6VOI - chains C and d of the 9 polymer chains in the assembly; structure by electron microscopy, 4.03 A resolution (low resolution: residue-level contacts below are approximate; hydrogen-bond / salt-bridge calls are withheld).

Chain C:
Molecule: ATP synthase subunit alpha, chloroplastic
Source organism: Spinacia oleracea
Notes: EC 7.1.2.2
Reference sequence: P06450 (ATPA_SPIOL); residue numbers follow UniProt; this construct covers 1-507
Chain sequence (507 residues; row label = number of the first residue in the row):
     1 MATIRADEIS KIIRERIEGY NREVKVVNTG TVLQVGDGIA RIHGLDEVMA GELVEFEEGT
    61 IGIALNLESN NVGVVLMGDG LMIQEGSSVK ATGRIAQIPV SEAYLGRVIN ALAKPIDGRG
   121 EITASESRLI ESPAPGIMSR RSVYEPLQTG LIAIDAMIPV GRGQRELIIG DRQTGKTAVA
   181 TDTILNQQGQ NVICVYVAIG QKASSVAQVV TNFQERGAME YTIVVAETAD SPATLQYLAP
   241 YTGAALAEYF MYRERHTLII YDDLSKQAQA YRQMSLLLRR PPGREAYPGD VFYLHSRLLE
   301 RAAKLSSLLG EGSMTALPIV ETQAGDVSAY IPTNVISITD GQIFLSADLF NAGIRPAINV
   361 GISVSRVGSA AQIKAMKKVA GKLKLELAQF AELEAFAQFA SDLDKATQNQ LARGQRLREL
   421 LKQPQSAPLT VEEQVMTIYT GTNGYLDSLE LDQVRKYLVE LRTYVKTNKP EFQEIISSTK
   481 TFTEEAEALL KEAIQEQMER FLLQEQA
Disordered / not traced: 1-4, 505-507
Swiss-Prot annotation at these positions:
  - binding site (ATP): Gly-170 to Thr-177
  - site: Ser-363 (Required for activity)
Small-molecule neighbours: ATP (adenosine-5'-triphosphate): Asp-171, Arg-172, Gln-173, Thr-174, Gly-175, Lys-176, Thr-177, Ala-178, Gln-201, Asp-262, Asp-263, Glu-321, Phe-350, Arg-355, Pro-356, Gln-423, Pro-424, Gln-425

Chain d:
Molecule: ATP synthase delta chain, chloroplastic
Source organism: Spinacia oleracea
Reference sequence: P11402 (ATPD_SPIOL); numbering as in UniProt (aligned over 1-257)
Chain sequence (257 residues; row label = number of the first residue in the row):
     1 MAALQNPVAL QSRTTTAVAA LSTSSTTSTP KPFSLSFSSS TATFNPLRLK ILTASKLTAK
    61 PRGGALGTRM VDSTASRYAS ALADVADVTG TLEATNSDVE KLIRIFSEEP VYYFFANPVI
   121 SIDNKRSVLD EIITTSGLQP HTANFINILI DSERINLVKE ILNEFEDVFN KITGTEVAVV
   181 TSVVKLENDH LAQIAKGVQK ITGAKNVRIK TVIDPSLVAG FTIRYGNEGS KLVDMSVKKQ
   241 LEEIAAQLEM DDVTLAV
Disordered / not traced: 1-71, 251-257

Chain C / chain d interface:
Pairs across the interface (31; chain C residue first):
  Ile-13(C) with Gln-247(d)
  Arg-16(C) with Gln-247(d); Glu-249(d)
  Ile-17(C) with Glu-243(d); Gln-247(d)
  Tyr-20(C) with Glu-243(d); Ala-246(d); Glu-249(d)
  Asn-21(C) with Glu-243(d)
  Arg-22(C) with Glu-242(d); Glu-243(d)
  Lys-25(C) with Leu-232(d); Val-233(d)
  Val-26(C) with Tyr-225(d); Leu-232(d); Val-233(d)
  Val-27(C) with Ser-230(d); Leu-232(d)
  Asn-28(C) with Ser-230(d)
  Thr-29(C) with Arg-224(d); Gly-229(d); Ser-230(d); Leu-232(d)
  His-43(C) with Glu-228(d)
  Gly-44(C) with Glu-228(d); Ser-230(d)
  Asp-46(C) with Asn-227(d); Ser-230(d)
  Glu-47(C) with Lys-231(d)
  Asn-70(C) with Ser-73(d)
  Glu-121(C) with Met-250(d)
Also at the interface, not in a pair above, chain C (20 interface residues in all): Val-24, Leu-45, Ser-69
Also at the interface, not in a pair above, chain d (20 interface residues in all): Asp-72, Asp-234, Lys-238, Lys-239

Summary:
Chain C and chain d each contribute 20 residues to their interface. Ligands of chain C: ATP. Curated
annotation (UniProt) lists 8 ATP-binding residues on chain C.
Chain C is ATP synthase subunit alpha, chloroplastic and chain d is ATP synthase delta chain, chloroplastic,
both from Spinacia oleracea; the structure, Chloroplast ATP synthase (O1, CF1), was determined by electron
microscopy (same publication as 6VM1, 6VM4, 6VMB, 6VMD, 6VMG, 6VOF and 8 further entries).
